1OZY - chain A; structure by X-ray diffraction, 2.70 A resolution.

Chain A:
Name: Phospholipase A2
Organism: Micropechis ikaheka
Notes: EC 3.1.1.4
Chain sequence (121 residues; row label = number of the first residue in the row):
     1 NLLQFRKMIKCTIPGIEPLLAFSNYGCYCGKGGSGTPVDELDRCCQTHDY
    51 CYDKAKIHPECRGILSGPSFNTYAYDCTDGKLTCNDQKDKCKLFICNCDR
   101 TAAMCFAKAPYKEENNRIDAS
Disulfides: Cys-11/Cys-77, Cys-29/Cys-45, Cys-44/Cys-105, Cys-51/Cys-98, Cys-61/Cys-91, Cys-84/Cys-96

In short:
Chain A is Phospholipase A2 (Micropechis ikaheka); the structure, Crystal Structure of Phospholipase A2
(MIPLA3) From Micropechis Ikaheka, was determined by X-ray diffraction, deposited together with 1PWO and 1P7O.
